3GTJ - chains A and T of the 13 polymer chains in the assembly; structure by X-ray diffraction, 3.42 A resolution.

[Chain A]
Protein: DNA-directed RNA polymerase II subunit RPB1
Source organism: Saccharomyces cerevisiae
Notes: EC 2.7.7.6; fragment: DNA-directed RNA polymerase II largest subunit
UniProt: P04050 (RPB1_YEAST); residue numbers follow UniProt; this construct covers 1-1733
Sequence (1733 residues; row label = number of the first residue in the row):
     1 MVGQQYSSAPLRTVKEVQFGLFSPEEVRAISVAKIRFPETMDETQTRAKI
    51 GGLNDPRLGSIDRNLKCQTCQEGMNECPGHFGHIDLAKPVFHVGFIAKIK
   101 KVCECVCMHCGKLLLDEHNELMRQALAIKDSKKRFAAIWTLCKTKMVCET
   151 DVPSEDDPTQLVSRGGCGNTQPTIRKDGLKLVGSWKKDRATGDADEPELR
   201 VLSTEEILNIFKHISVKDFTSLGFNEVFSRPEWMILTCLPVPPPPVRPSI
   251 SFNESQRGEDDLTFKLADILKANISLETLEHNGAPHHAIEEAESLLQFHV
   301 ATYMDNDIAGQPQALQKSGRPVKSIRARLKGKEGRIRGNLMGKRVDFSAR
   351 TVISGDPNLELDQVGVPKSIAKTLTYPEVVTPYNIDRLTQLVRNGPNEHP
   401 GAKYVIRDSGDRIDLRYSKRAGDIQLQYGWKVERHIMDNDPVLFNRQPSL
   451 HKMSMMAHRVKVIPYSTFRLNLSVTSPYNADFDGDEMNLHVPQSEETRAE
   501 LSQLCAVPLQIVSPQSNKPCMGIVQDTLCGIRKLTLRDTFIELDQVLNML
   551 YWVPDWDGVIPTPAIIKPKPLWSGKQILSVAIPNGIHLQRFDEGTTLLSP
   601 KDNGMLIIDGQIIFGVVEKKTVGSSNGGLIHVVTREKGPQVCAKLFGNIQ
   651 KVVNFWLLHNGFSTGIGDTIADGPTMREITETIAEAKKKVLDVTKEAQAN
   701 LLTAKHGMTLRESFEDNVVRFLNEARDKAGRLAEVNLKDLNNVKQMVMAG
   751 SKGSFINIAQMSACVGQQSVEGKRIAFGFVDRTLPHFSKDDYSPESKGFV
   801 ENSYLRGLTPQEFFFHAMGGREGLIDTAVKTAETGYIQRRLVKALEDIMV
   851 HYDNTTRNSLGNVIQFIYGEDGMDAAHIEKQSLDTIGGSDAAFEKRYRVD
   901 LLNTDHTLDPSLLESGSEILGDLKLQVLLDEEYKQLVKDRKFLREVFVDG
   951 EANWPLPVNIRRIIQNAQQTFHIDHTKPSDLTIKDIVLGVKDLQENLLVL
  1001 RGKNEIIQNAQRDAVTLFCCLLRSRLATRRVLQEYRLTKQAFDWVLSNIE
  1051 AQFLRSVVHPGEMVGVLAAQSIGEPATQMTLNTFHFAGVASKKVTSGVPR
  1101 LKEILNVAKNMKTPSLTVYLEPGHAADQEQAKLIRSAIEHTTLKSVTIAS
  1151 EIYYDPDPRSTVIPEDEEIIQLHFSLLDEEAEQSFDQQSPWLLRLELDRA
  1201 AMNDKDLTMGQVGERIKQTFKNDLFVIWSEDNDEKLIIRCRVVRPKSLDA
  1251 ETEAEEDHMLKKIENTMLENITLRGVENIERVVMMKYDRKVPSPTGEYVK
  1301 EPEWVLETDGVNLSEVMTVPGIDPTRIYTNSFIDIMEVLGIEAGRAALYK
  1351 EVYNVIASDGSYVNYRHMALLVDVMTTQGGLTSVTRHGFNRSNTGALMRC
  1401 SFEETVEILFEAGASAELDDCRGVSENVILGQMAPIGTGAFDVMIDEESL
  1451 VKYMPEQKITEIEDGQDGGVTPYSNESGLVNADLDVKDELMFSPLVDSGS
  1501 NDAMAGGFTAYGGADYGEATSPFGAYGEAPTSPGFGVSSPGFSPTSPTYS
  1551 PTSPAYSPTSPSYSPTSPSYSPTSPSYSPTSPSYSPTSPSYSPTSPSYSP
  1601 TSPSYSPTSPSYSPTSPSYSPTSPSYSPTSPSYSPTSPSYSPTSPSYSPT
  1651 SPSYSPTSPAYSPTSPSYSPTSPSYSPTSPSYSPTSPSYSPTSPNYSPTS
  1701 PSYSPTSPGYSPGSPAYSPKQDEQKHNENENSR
Unresolved in the structure: 1-2, 156-159, 1086-1088, 1180-1186, 1247-1252, 1452-1733
Ion coordination: Zn2+ site 1: Cys67, Cys70, Cys77, His80; Zn2+ site 2 near Cys148 (its only coordinating residue here); Mg2+: Asp481, Asp483, Asp485
Swiss-Prot annotation at these positions:
  - region: Pro248 to Asp260 (Lid loop), Asn306 to Lys323 (Rudder loop), Pro810 to Glu822 (Bridging helix)
  - binding site (Zn(2+)): Cys67, Cys70, Cys77, His80, Cys107, Cys110, Cys148, Cys167
  - binding site (Mg(2+)): Asp481, Asp483, Asp485
  - modified residue: Thr1471 (Phosphothreonine)
  - cross-link (Glycyl lysine isopeptide (Lys-Gly)): Lys695 (interchain with G-Cter in ubiquitin), Lys1246 (interchain with G-Cter in ubiquitin), Lys1350 (interchain with G-Cter in ubiquitin)

[Chain T]
Molecule: 28-nt DNA strand
Notes: fragment: DNA template strand
Sequence (28 nucleotides; numbered 1 to 28; the number before each row is that of its first residue):
     1 CTACCGATAAGCAGACGATCCTCTCGAT

[How chain A and chain T interact]
Residue-residue contacts (17; chain A residue first):
  Gln256(A) - DT28(T)  base contact
  Lys317(A) - DT28(T)  phosphate contact
  Lys332(A) - DT19(T)  phosphate contact
  Arg337(A) - DG17(T)  salt bridge to the phosphate
  Arg344(A) - DC21(T)  salt bridge to the phosphate
  Arg350(A) - DC21(T)  hydrogen bond to the sugar
  Gln447(A) - DC20(T)  sugar contact
  Pro448(A) - DT19(T)  base contact
  Ala832(A) - DG17(T)  phosphate contact
  Ala832(A) - DA18(T)  phosphate contact
  Gly835(A) - DA18(T)  sugar contact
  Tyr836(A) - DC16(T)  sugar contact
  Tyr836(A) - DG17(T)  phosphate contact
  Arg1386(A) - DA15(T)  sugar contact
  Glu1403(A) - DC16(T)  phosphate contact
  Glu1404(A) - DA15(T)  sugar contact
  Glu1404(A) - DC16(T)  phosphate contact
Other interface residues (no listed pair), chain A (18 interface residues in all): Arg257, Ser318, Lys330, Thr831

[Overview]
18 residues of chain A and 8 residues of chain T are in contact, with 1 hydrogen bond and 2 salt bridges.
Among the polar pairs are Arg350(A)-DC21(T), Arg337(A)-DG17(T) and Arg344(A)-DC21(T). From UniProt: 8
Zn2+-binding residues and 3 Mg2+-binding residues on chain A.
Chain A is DNA-directed RNA polymerase II subunit RPB1 (Saccharomyces cerevisiae) and chain T is a 28-nt DNA
strand; the structure, Backtracked RNA polymerase II complex with 13mer RNA, was determined by X-ray
diffraction, deposited together with 3GTG, 3GTK, 3GTL, 3GTM, 3GTO, 3GTP and 3GTQ.
